2NUX - chains A and B; structure by X-ray diffraction, 2.50 A resolution.

# Chain A (and B)
Protein: 2-keto-3-deoxygluconate/2-keto-3-deoxy-6-phospho gluconate aldolase
Source organism: Sulfolobus acidocaldarius DSM 639
Notes: EC 4.1.2.14; chain B of this document is another copy of the same molecule, construct and numbering; everything in this record applies to it too
Reference sequence: Q4JC35 (Q4JC35_SULAC); numbering as in UniProt (aligned over 1-288)
Amino-acid sequence (288 residues; each row starts with the number of its first residue):
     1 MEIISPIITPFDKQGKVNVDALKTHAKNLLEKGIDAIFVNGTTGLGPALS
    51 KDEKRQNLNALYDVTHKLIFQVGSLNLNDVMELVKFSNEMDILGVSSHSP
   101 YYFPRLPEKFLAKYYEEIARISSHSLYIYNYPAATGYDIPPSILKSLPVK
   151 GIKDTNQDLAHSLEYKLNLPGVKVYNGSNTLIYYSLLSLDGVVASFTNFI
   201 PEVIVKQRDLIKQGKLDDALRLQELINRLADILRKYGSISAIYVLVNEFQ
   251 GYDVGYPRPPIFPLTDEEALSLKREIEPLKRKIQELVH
Bound ions: Mg2+ near D63 (its only coordinating residue here)
What the authors report for this chain:
  - catalytic residues: Y129 (citing earlier work)

# Interface between chain A and chain B
Residue-residue contacts - 35 pairs, chain A then chain B:
  Q157(A) - Q157(B)
  Q157(A) - D158(B)  hydrogen bond
  D158(A) - Q157(B)  hydrogen bond
  L159(A) - L159(B)  hydrophobic
  L159(A) - Y184(B)
  A160(A) - Q157(B)
  A160(A) - T180(B)
  A160(A) - L181(B)
  L163(A) - Y184(B)
  L163(A) - E224(B)
  L163(A) - N227(B)
  E164(A) - D231(B)
  L167(A) - E224(B)
  L167(A) - R228(B)  hydrogen bond (backbone-side chain)
  N168(A) - R228(B)
  T180(A) - A160(B)
  L181(A) - L159(B)  hydrophobic
  L181(A) - A160(B)
  Y183(A) - L187(B)  hydrogen bond (side chain-backbone)
  Y184(A) - L159(B)  hydrophobic
  Y184(A) - L163(B)
  Y184(A) - Y184(B)
  Y184(A) - S188(B)  hydrogen bond
  L187(A) - Y183(B)  hydrogen bond (backbone-side chain)
  L187(A) - L187(B)  hydrophobic
  L187(A) - L216(B)  hydrophobic
  S188(A) - Y184(B)  hydrogen bond
  S188(A) - L220(B)
  L216(A) - L187(B)  hydrophobic
  L220(A) - S188(B)
  E224(A) - L167(B)
  N227(A) - A160(B)
  N227(A) - L163(B)
  R228(A) - L167(B)  hydrogen bond (side chain-backbone)
  D231(A) - E164(B)
Other interface residues (no listed pair), chain B (21 interface residues in all): N168, Q223

# Summary
The interface between chain A and chain B involves 20 residues on one side and 21 on the other, with 8
hydrogen bonds. Polar pairs include Q157(A)-D158(B), L167(A)-R228(B) and Y183(A)-L187(B). From the paper: the
catalytic residue Y129(A).
Chain A and chain B are both 2-keto-3-deoxygluconate/2-keto-3-deoxy-6-phospho gluconate aldolase (Sulfolobus
acidocaldarius DSM 639); the structure, 2-keto-3-deoxygluconate aldolase from Sulfolobus acidocaldarius,
native structure in p6522 at 2.5 A resolution, was determined by X-ray diffraction (same publication as 2NUW
and 2NUY).
